PDB entry 2RQU | solution NMR | chains A and B

# Chain A
Protein: Ddef1_sh3
From: Homo sapiens
UniProt: Q9ULH1 (ASAP1_HUMAN); residues 1069-1129 here = UniProt positions 1069-1129
Amino-acid sequence (61 residues; numbered 1069 to 1129; the number before each row is that of its first residue):
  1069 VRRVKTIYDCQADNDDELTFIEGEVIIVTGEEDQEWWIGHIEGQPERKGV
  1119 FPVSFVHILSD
Curated features (UniProtKB/Swiss-Prot):
  - modified residue: S1128 (Phosphoserine)

# Chain B
Protein: 19-mer from Adenomatous polyposis coli protein
From: Homo sapiens
UniProt: P25054 (APC_HUMAN); residues 1578-1596 here = UniProt positions 1578-1596
Amino-acid sequence (19 residues; row label = number of the first residue in the row):
  1578 CIISAMPTKSSRKAKKPAQ

# How chain A and chain B interact
Contacting residue pairs (29; chain A residue first):
  I1075(A) - I1579(B)
  I1075(A) - I1580(B)
  Y1076(A) - I1580(B)
  Y1076(A) - S1581(B)
  Y1076(A) - A1582(B)
  Y1076(A) - M1583(B)
  Y1076(A) - P1584(B)
  D1077(A) - M1583(B)
  Q1079(A) - K1586(B)
  D1081(A) - K1586(B)
  N1082(A) - K1592(B)
  D1084(A) - R1589(B)
  D1084(A) - K1592(B)
  E1085(A) - R1589(B)
  E1085(A) - K1592(B)
  E1090(A) - C1578(B)
  E1090(A) - I1579(B)
  E1100(A) - R1589(B)
  D1101(A) - K1590(B)
  E1103(A) - S1587(B)
  W1104(A) - K1586(B)
  W1104(A) - S1587(B)
  W1104(A) - S1588(B)
  W1104(A) - R1589(B)
  V1118(A) - R1589(B)
  S1122(A) - P1584(B)
  F1123(A) - P1584(B)
  F1123(A) - T1585(B)
  F1123(A) - K1586(B)
Interface residues without a listed pair, chain A (17 interface residues in all): C1078
Interface residues without a listed pair, chain B (15 interface residues in all): A1591

# In short
17 residues of chain A and 15 residues of chain B are in contact.
Chain A is Ddef1_sh3 and chain B is a 19-mer from Adenomatous polyposis coli protein, both from Homo sapiens;
the structure, Solution structure of the complex between the DDEF1 SH3 domain and the APC SAMP1 motif, was
determined by solution NMR.
